4TT3 - chains B and F of the 10 polymer chains in the assembly; structure by X-ray diffraction, 3.21 A resolution.

# Chain B
Name: ATP synthase subunit alpha, mitochondrial
Source organism: Bos taurus
UniProtKB: P19483 (ATPA_BOVIN); residues 1-510 here correspond to UniProt positions 44-553 (UniProt number = residue number + 43)
Amino-acid sequence (510 residues; numbered 1 to 510; the number before each row is that of its first residue):
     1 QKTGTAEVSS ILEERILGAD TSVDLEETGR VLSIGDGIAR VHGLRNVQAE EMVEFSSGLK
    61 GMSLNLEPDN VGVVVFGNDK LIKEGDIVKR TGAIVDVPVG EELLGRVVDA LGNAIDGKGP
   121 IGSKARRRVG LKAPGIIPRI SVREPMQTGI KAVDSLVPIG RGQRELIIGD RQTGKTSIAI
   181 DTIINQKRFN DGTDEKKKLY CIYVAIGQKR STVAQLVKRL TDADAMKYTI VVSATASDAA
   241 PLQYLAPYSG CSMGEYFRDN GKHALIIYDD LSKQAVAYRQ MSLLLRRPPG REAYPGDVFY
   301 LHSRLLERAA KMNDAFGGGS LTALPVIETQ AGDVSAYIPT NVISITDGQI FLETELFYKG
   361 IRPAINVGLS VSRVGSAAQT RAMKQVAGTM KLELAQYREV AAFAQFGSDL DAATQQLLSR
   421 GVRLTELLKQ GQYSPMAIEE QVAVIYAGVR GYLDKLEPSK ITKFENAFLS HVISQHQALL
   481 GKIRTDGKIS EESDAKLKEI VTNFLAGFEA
Not modelled in the structure: 1-15, 402-410
Ion coordination: Mg2+: Thr176 (together with ATP)
Residues lining bound ligands: ATP (adenosine-5'-triphosphate): Asp170, Arg171, Gln172, Thr173, Gly174, Lys175, Thr176, Ser177, Glu328, Phe357, Arg362, Gln430, Gly431, Gln432
Curated features (UniProtKB/Swiss-Prot):
  - binding site (ATP): Gln172, Gly174, Lys175, Thr176, Ser177, Gln430, Gln432
  - binding site (Mg(2+)): Thr176, Asp269
  - site: Ser370 (Required for activity)
  - modified residue: Gln1 (Pyrrolidone carboxylic acid), Ser10 (Phosphoserine), Ser22 (Phosphoserine), Ser33 (Phosphoserine), Ser63 (Phosphoserine), Lys80 (N6-acetyllysine), Lys83 (N6-acetyllysine), Lys89 (N6-acetyllysine), Thr91 (Phosphothreonine), Lys118 (N6-acetyllysine), Ser123 (Phosphoserine), Lys124 (N6-acetyllysine), Ser141 (Phosphoserine), Arg161 (Omega-N-methylarginine), Lys187 (N6-acetyllysine), Lys196 (N6-acetyllysine), Lys197 (N6-acetyllysine), Lys218 (N6-acetyllysine), Lys262 (N6-acetyllysine), Lys384 (N6-acetyllysine) and 6 more in UniProt
  - glycosylation: Ser33 (O-linked (GlcNAc) serine)

# Chain F
Name: ATP synthase subunit beta, mitochondrial
Source organism: Bos taurus
Notes: EC 3.6.3.14
UniProtKB: P00829 (ATPB_BOVIN); residues -1 to 478 here correspond to UniProt positions 49-528 (UniProt number = residue number + 50)
Amino-acid sequence (480 residues; each row starts with the number of its first residue; numbers below 1 keep their minus sign (Gln-1 is residue -1)):
    -1 QASPSPKAGA TTGRIVAVIG AVVDVQFDEG LPPILNALEV QGRETRLVLE VAQHLGESTV
    59 RTIAMDGTEG LVRGQKVLDS GAPIRIPVGP ETLGRIMNVI GEPIDERGPI KTKQFAAIHA
   119 EAPEFVEMSV EQEILVTGIK VVDLLAPYAK GGKIGLFGGA GVGKTVLIME LINNVAKAHG
   179 GYSVFAGVGE RTREGNDLYH EMIESGVINL KDATSKVALV YGQMNEPPGA RARVALTGLT
   239 VAEYFRDQEG QDVLLFIDNI FRFTQAGSEV SALLGRIPSA VGYQPTLATD MGTMQERITT
   299 TKKGSITSVQ AIYVPADDLT DPAPATTFAH LDATTVLSRA IAELGIYPAV DPLDSTSRIM
   359 DPNIVGSEHY DVARGVQKIL QDYKSLQDII AILGMDELSE EDKLTVSRAR KIQRFLSQPF
   419 QVAEVFTGHL GKLVPLKETI KGFQQILAGE YDHLPEQAFY MVGPIEEAVA KADKLAEEHS
Not modelled in the structure: -1 to 8, 478
Ion coordination: Mg2+: Thr163 (together with ADP)
Residues lining bound ligands:
  - ADP (adenosine-5'-diphosphate): Gly157, Ala158, Gly159, Val160, Gly161, Lys162, Thr163, Val164, Arg189, Glu192, Tyr345, Pro346, Phe418, Ala421, Phe424, Thr425
  - ATP (adenosine-5'-triphosphate): Arg356, Met358, Asp359, Pro360, Tyr368
Curated features (UniProtKB/Swiss-Prot):
  - binding site (ADP): Gly159, Val160, Gly161, Lys162, Thr163, Val164
  - binding site (ATP): Gly159, Gly161, Lys162, Thr163, Val164, Arg189
  - binding site (phosphate): Gly159, Val160, Gly161, Lys162, Thr163
  - binding site (Mg(2+)): Thr163, Glu188
  - modified residue: Lys74 (N6-acetyllysine), Lys111 (N6-acetyllysine), Lys148 (N6-acetyllysine), Lys209 (N6-acetyllysine), Lys214 (N6-acetyllysine), Thr262 (Phosphothreonine), Ser365 (Phosphoserine), Lys376 (N6-acetyllysine), Ser383 (Phosphoserine), Lys430 (N6-acetyllysine), Lys435 (N6-acetyllysine), Lys472 (N6-acetyllysine)
  - glycosylation: Ser56 (O-linked (GlcNAc) serine)

# Chain B / chain F interface
Contacting residue pairs - 89 pairs, chain B then chain F:
  Gly43(B) - Arg71(F)  hydrogen bond (backbone-side chain)
  Leu44(B) - Arg71(F)  hydrogen bond (backbone-side chain)
  Arg45(B) - Val70(F)
  Arg45(B) - Arg71(F)
  Asn46(B) - Val70(F)
  Val47(B) - Val70(F)
  Gln48(B) - Gly68(F)
  Gln48(B) - Leu69(F)
  Gln48(B) - Val70(F)
  Ala49(B) - Thr66(F)
  Ala49(B) - Glu67(F)
  Ala49(B) - Gly68(F)  hydrogen bond (backbone-backbone)
  Ala49(B) - Leu69(F)  hydrogen bond (backbone-backbone)
  Glu50(B) - Glu67(F)
  Leu64(B) - Val16(F)
  Asn65(B) - Val16(F)
  Asn65(B) - Ile17(F)
  Leu66(B) - Ala15(F)
  Leu66(B) - Val16(F)  hydrogen bond (backbone-backbone)
  Leu66(B) - Leu69(F)
  Glu67(B) - Arg71(F)  hydrogen bond (backbone-side chain)
  Pro68(B) - Val14(F)
  Pro68(B) - Ala15(F)
  Asn70(B) - Arg71(F)  hydrogen bond (backbone-side chain)
  Val71(B) - Arg71(F)
  Lys132(B) - Asp64(F)  salt bridge
  Lys132(B) - Asn223(F)
  Lys132(B) - Glu224(F)  salt bridge
  Ala133(B) - Asn223(F)  hydrogen bond (backbone-side chain)
  Gly135(B) - Thr190(F)
  Ile136(B) - Ile94(F)  hydrophobic
  Ile136(B) - Thr190(F)
  Ile136(B) - Gly193(F)
  Ile136(B) - Asn194(F)  hydrogen bond (backbone-side chain)
  Ile136(B) - Tyr219(F)  hydrophobic
  Ile137(B) - Ile102(F)
  Ile137(B) - Asp103(F)
  Ile137(B) - Glu104(F)
  Arg139(B) - Thr190(F)
  Arg139(B) - Asn194(F)  hydrogen bond (backbone-side chain)
  Ile140(B) - Asn194(F)
  Ser141(B) - Asn194(F)
  Arg164(B) - Arg189(F)
  Arg164(B) - Arg191(F)
  Arg287(B) - Ile17(F)
  Arg287(B) - Leu271(F)
  Pro288(B) - Ala270(F)
  Pro288(B) - Pro276(F)  hydrophobic
  Pro289(B) - Gly280(F)
  Gly290(B) - Val279(F)
  Arg291(B) - Val279(F)
  Arg291(B) - Pro313(F)
  Arg291(B) - Asp316(F)  salt bridge
  Arg291(B) - Asp319(F)  salt bridge
  Gly296(B) - Glu267(F)
  Asp297(B) - Glu267(F)
  Phe299(B) - Met222(F)  hydrophobic
  Phe299(B) - Arg260(F)
  Phe299(B) - Gln263(F)
  Tyr300(B) - Glu224(F)
  Tyr300(B) - Pro225(F)
  Tyr300(B) - Arg229(F)
  Tyr300(B) - Glu267(F)
  Ser303(B) - Met222(F)  hydrogen bond (side chain-backbone)
  Glu307(B) - Arg189(F)
  Glu307(B) - Thr190(F)  hydrogen bond
  Glu307(B) - Met222(F)
  Glu307(B) - Asn223(F)  hydrogen bond (side chain-backbone)
  Phe316(B) - Glu104(F)
  Ser335(B) - Ala314(F)
  Ser335(B) - Asp315(F)  hydrogen bond
  Ser335(B) - Arg337(F)
  Thr340(B) - Ala158(F)
  Thr340(B) - Tyr311(F)  hydrogen bond (backbone-side chain)
  Ile343(B) - Ala158(F)
  Ile343(B) - Arg189(F)  hydrogen bond (backbone-side chain)
  Ser344(B) - Arg189(F)  hydrogen bond (backbone-side chain)
  Ser344(B) - Met222(F)
  Ser344(B) - Arg260(F)
  Ser344(B) - Tyr311(F)
  Ile345(B) - Arg189(F)  hydrogen bond (backbone-side chain)
  Ile345(B) - Met222(F)  hydrophobic
  Thr346(B) - Arg189(F)  hydrogen bond (backbone-side chain)
  Asp347(B) - Arg189(F)  salt bridge
  Asp347(B) - Arg191(F)  salt bridge
  Leu369(B) - Glu341(F)
  Arg373(B) - Arg189(F)
  Arg373(B) - Glu192(F)  salt bridge
  Val374(B) - Arg191(F)
Other interface residues (no listed pair), chain B (53 interface residues in all): Ile94, Arg128, Pro134, Arg304, Ala336, Tyr337, Asn341
Other interface residues (no listed pair), chain F (51 interface residues in all): Gly159, Gly187, Glu188, Tyr197, His198, Gln221, Pro226

# Summary
53 residues of chain B face 51 of chain F across their interface; the contacts include 19 hydrogen bonds and 7
salt bridges. Polar pairs include Lys132(B)-Asp64(F), Lys132(B)-Glu224(F) and Arg291(B)-Asp316(F). Chain B
binds ATP. Chain F binds ATP and ADP.
Chain B is ATP synthase subunit alpha, mitochondrial and chain F is ATP synthase subunit beta, mitochondrial,
both from Bos taurus; the structure, The Pathway of Binding of the Intrinsically Disordered Mitochondrial
Inhibitor Protein to F1-ATPase, was determined by X-ray diffraction, deposited together with 4TSF.
